PDB entry 8ZOM | electron microscopy, 2.74 A resolution | chains B and E of the 20 polymer chains in the assembly

[Chain B]
Protein: Mitochondrial-processing peptidase subunit beta
Organism: Arachis hypogaea
UniProtKB: A0A445CDV5 (A0A445CDV5_ARAHY); residue numbers follow UniProt; this construct covers 44-530
Amino-acid sequence (487 residues; row label = number of the first residue in the row):
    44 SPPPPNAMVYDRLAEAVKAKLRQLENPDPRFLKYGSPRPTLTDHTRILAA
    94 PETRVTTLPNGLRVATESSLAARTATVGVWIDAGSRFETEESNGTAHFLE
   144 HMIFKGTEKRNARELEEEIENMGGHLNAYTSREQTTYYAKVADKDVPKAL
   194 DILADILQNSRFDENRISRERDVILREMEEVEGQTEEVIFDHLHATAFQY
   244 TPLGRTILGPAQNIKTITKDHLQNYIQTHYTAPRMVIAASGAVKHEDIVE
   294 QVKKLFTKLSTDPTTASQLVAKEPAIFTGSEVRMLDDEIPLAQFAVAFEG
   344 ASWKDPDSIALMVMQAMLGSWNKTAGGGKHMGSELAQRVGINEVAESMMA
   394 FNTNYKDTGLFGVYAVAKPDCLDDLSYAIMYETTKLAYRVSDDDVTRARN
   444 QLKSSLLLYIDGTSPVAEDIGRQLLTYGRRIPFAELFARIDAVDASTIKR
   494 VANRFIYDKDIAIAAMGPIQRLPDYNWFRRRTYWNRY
Bound ions: Zn2+: H140, E220

[Chain E]
Protein: Cytochrome b-c1 complex subunit Rieske, mitochondrial
Organism: Arachis hypogaea
Notes: EC 7.1.1.8
UniProtKB: A0A445CTC8 (A0A445CTC8_ARAHY); residues 72-267 here = UniProt positions 72-267
Amino-acid sequence (196 residues; each row starts with the number of its first residue):
    72 EIPATVAAVKNPSSKIVYDEHNHERYPPGDPSKRAFAYFVLTGGRFVYAS
   122 LVRLLILKFVLSMSASKDVLALASLEVDLSSIEPGTTVTVKWRGKPVFIR
   172 RRTEDDIKLANSVDVGSLRDPQQDAERVKNPEWLIVIGVCTHLGCIPLPN
   222 AGDFGGWFCPCHGSHYDISGRIRKGPAPYNLEVPTYTFLEENKLLI
Cystine bridges: C216-C232
Ligand contacts: 2Fe-2S cluster (FES): C211, H213, L214, G215, C216, C230, C232, H233, G234, S235

[How chain B and chain E interact]
Pairs across the interface - 27 pairs, chain B then chain E:
  E133(B) with K86(E), salt bridge
  E225(B) with V80(E); K81(E)
  D234(B) with P83(E)
  H235(B) with A79(E); V80(E); P83(E)
  A238(B) with P83(E); S84(E); S85(E)
  T239(B) with I87(E)
  Q242(B) with S85(E); I87(E); Y89(E)
  Y243(B) with S85(E), hydrogen bond (backbone-backbone); K86(E); I87(E), hydrogen bond (side chain-backbone)
  I319(B) with G100(E)
  S323(B) with Y89(E)
  M327(B) with V80(E), hydrophobic
  D501(B) with R105(E), salt bridge; Y109(E)
  D503(B) with S103(E)
  M509(B) with V80(E), hydrophobic
  R522(B) with R105(E)
  Y526(B) with R105(E), hydrogen bond; Y109(E), hydrogen bond
Other interface residues (no listed pair), chain B (21 interface residues in all): T244, G247, R248, T249, T321
Other interface residues (no listed pair), chain E (16 interface residues in all): V88, R96, P99

[Overview]
21 residues of chain B and 16 residues of chain E are in contact, with 4 hydrogen bonds and 2 salt bridges.
Polar contacts include E133(B)-K86(E), D501(B)-R105(E) and Y243(B)-I87(E). Ligands of chain E: 2Fe-2S cluster.
H140(B) and E220(B) coordinate Zn2+.
Here chain B is Mitochondrial-processing peptidase subunit beta and chain E is Cytochrome b-c1 complex subunit
Rieske, mitochondrial, both from Arachis hypogaea. Entry 8ZOM (Cryo-EM structure of pyraclostrobin-bound
Arachis hypogaea bc1 complex) was determined by electron microscopy.
